PDB entry 1N7X | X-ray diffraction, 2.10 A resolution | chain A

== Chain A ==
Name: Serotransferrin
Source organism: Homo sapiens
Notes: fragment: n-terminal lobe
Reference sequence: P02787 (TRFE_HUMAN); residues 1-331 here correspond to UniProt positions 20-350 (UniProt number = residue number + 19)
Chain sequence (331 residues; row label = number of the first residue in the row):
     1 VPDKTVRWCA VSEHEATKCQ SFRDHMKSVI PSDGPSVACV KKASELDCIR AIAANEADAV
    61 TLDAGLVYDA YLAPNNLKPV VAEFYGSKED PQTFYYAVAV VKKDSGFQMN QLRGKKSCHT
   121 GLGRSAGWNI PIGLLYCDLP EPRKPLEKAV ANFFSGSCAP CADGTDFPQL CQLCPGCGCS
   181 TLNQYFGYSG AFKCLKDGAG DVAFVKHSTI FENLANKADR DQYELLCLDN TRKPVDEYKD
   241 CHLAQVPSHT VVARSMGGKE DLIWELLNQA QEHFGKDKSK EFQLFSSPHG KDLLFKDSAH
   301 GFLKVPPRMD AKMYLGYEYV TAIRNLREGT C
Not modelled in the structure: 1-2
Construct notes: engineered mutation Glu45 (Tyr64 in P02787)
UniProt features mapped onto this chain:
  - binding site (Fe(3+)): Asp63, Tyr95, Tyr188, His249
  - binding site (hydrogencarbonate): Thr120, Arg124, Ala126, Gly127
  - modified residue: Arg23 (Dimethylated arginine)
  - glycosylation: Ser32 (O-linked (GalNAc...) serine)
Disulfides: Cys9-Cys48, Cys19-Cys39, Cys118-Cys194, Cys137-Cys331, Cys158-Cys174, Cys161-Cys179, Cys171-Cys177, Cys227-Cys241
Metal / ion sites: Fe ion: Asp63, Tyr95, Tyr188, His249 (together with carbonate ion)
Residues lining bound ligands: carbonate ion (CO3): Asp63, Tyr95, Thr120, Arg124, Ser125, Ala126, Gly127, Gly187, Tyr188, His249

== Overview ==
Bound to chain A: carbonate ion. Asp63, Tyr95, Tyr188 and His249 coordinate a Fe ion ion. UniProt lists 4
Fe3+-binding residues and 4 hydrogencarbonate-binding residues.
Chain A is Serotransferrin (Homo sapiens); the structure, Human serum transferrin, N-lobe Y45E mutant, was
determined by X-ray diffraction together with 1N7W and 1N84 from the same study.
